6PY0 - chains A and C of the 3 polymer chains in the assembly; structure by X-ray diffraction, 2.20 A resolution.

Chain A (and C):
Name: Serum amyloid A-3 protein
Organism: Mus musculus
Notes: chain C of this document is another copy of the same molecule, construct and numbering; everything in this record applies to it too
UniProtKB: P04918 (SAA3_MOUSE); residue numbers follow UniProt; this construct covers 19-122
Chain sequence (104 residues; each row starts with the number of its first residue):
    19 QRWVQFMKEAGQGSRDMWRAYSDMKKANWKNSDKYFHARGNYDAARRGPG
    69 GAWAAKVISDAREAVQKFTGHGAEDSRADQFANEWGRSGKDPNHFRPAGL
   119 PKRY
Disordered / not traced: 19, 91-92 (chain C: 19, 88-92)
Ligand contacts: retinol (RTL): V75, D78, A79, A82, V83, F86
From the paper describing this entry:
  - self-association interface (contacts with another copy of this molecule): W36, Y39, W71, V75, I76, A79, A82, V83, F86
  - binding site for retinol: F24, A28, W71, V75, I76, A79, A82, V83, F86
  - mutagenesis - W71S (10-fold): decreased binding to retinol

How chain A and chain C interact:
Residue-residue contacts - 9 pairs, chain A then chain C:
  W71(A) - M25(C)
  A82(A) - W36(C)  hydrophobic
  K85(A) - W36(C)
  F86(A) - W36(C)  hydrophobic
  F86(A) - I76(C)
  F86(A) - A79(C)  hydrophobic
  F86(A) - R80(C)
  F86(A) - V83(C)  hydrophobic
  T87(A) - V83(C)

Summary:
The interface between chain A and chain C involves 5 residues on one side and 6 on the other. Bound to chain
A: retinol. From the paper: a binding site for retinol at F24(A), A28(A) and W71(A) among others; W71S of
chain A reduces binding to retinol.
Both chains are Serum amyloid A-3 protein (Mus musculus). Entry 6PY0 (Crystal Structure of mouse Serum Amyloid
A3 (SAA3) bound with Retinol) was determined by X-ray diffraction (same publication as 6PXZ).
